7KBI - chains A and B of the 3 polymer chains in the assembly; structure by X-ray diffraction, 3.05 A resolution.

Chain A:
Protein: Ricin chain A
Source organism: Ricinus communis
Notes: EC 3.2.2.22
UniProt: P02879 (RICI_RICCO); residues 1-267 here correspond to UniProt positions 36-302 (UniProt number = residue number + 35)
Sequence (267 residues; numbered 1 to 267; the number before each row is that of its first residue):
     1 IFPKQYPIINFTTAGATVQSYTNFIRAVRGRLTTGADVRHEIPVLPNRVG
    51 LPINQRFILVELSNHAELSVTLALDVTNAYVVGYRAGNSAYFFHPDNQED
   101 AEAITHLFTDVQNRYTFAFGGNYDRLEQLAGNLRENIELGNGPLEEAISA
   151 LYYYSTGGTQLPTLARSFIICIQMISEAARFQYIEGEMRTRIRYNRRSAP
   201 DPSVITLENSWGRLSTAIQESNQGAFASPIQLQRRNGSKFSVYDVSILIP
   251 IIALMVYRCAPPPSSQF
Not modelled in the structure: 1-4, 264-267
Covalently attached groups: N-acetylglucosamine (NAG) linked to N10

Chain B:
Protein: Ricin chain B
Source organism: Ricinus communis
Notes: EC 3.2.2.22
UniProt: P02879 (RICI_RICCO); residues 1-262 here correspond to UniProt positions 315-576 (UniProt number = residue number + 314)
Sequence (262 residues; row label = number of the first residue in the row):
     1 ADVCMDPEPIVRIVGRNGLCVDVRDGRFHNGNAIQLWPCKSNTDANQLWT
    51 LKRDNTIRSNGKCLTTYGYSPGVYVMIYDCNTAATDATRWQIWDNGTIIN
   101 PRSSLVLAATSGNSGTTLTVQTNIYAVSQGWLPTNNTQPFVTTIVGLYGL
   151 CLQANSGQVWIEDCSSEKAEQQWALYADGSIRPQQNRDNCLTSDSNIRET
   201 VVKILSCGPASSGQRWMFKNDGTILNLYSGLVLDVRASDPSLKQIILYPL
   251 HGDPNQIWLPLF
Not modelled in the structure: 1, 167-169, 197-198
Disulfide bonds: C20-C39, C63-C80, C151-C164, C190-C207
Covalently attached groups: N-acetylglucosamine (NAG) linked to N95, N135

How chain A and chain B interact:
Inter-chain disulfides: C259(A)-C4(B)
Residue-residue contacts - 63 pairs, chain A then chain B:
  R39(A) with C4(B), hydrogen bond
  H40(A) with D94(B), salt bridge
  E41(A) with M217(B); K219(B), salt bridge; N220(B)
  I42(A) with N220(B)
  P43(A) with N220(B)
  Q182(A) with N220(B), hydrogen bond (side chain-backbone); L259(B)
  Y183(A) with P260(B); L261(B), hydrophobic; F262(B), hydrogen bond (side chain-backbone)
  G186(A) with L259(B)
  E187(A) with L261(B)
  R193(A) with Y148(B), hydrogen bond (side chain-backbone); G149(B)
  Y194(A) with G149(B)
  Q219(A) with C4(B)
  E220(A) with C4(B); M5(B); P7(B)
  S221(A) with D6(B); P7(B)
  N222(A) with D6(B), hydrogen bond; P7(B), hydrogen bond (side chain-backbone); P9(B); L51(B); K52(B)
  Q223(A) with N55(B); W90(B); Q91(B); I92(B), hydrogen bond (side chain-backbone)
  A225(A) with L51(B), hydrophobic
  F226(A) with P9(B)
  A227(A) with P7(B), hydrophobic
  Q233(A) with F262(B)
  R234(A) with F140(B); V141(B), hydrogen bond (side chain-backbone); F262(B)
  R235(A) with T143(B); L261(B), hydrogen bond (side chain-backbone); F262(B), hydrogen bond (side chain-backbone)
  F240(A) with F140(B), hydrophobic; F262(B), hydrophobic
  S241(A) with N136(B), hydrogen bond (backbone-side chain)
  Y243(A) with T134(B); N135(B)
  D244(A) with L132(B); P133(B)
  S246(A) with L132(B)
  I247(A) with F140(B), hydrophobic
  I249(A) with F218(B); K219(B); N220(B), hydrogen bond (backbone-side chain)
  P250(A) with F218(B), hydrophobic; K219(B); P260(B), hydrophobic
  I252(A) with N220(B), hydrogen bond (backbone-side chain)
  C259(A) with V3(B); C4(B), disulfide
  A260(A) with D2(B); V3(B); C4(B), hydrogen bond (backbone-backbone)
Also at the interface, not in a pair above, chain A (41 interface residues in all): Q19, R189, S203, V245, I251, A253, P261, P262
Also at the interface, not in a pair above, chain B (35 interface residues in all): R53, P254, I257

Overview:
The interface between chain A and chain B involves 41 residues on one side and 35 on the other; the contacts
include 1 disulfide bond, 14 hydrogen bonds and 2 salt bridges. Polar pairs include H40(A)-D94(B),
E41(A)-K219(B) and R39(A)-C4(B). N-acetylglucosamine is covalently linked to N10(A).
Chain A is Ricin chain A and chain B is Ricin chain B, both from Ricinus communis; the structure, Ricin bound
to VHH antibody V5E1, was determined by X-ray diffraction (same publication as 7KBK, 7KC9, 7KD0, 7KD2 and
7KDM).
